8TG9 - chains A and B of the 7 polymer chains in the assembly; structure by electron microscopy, 3.08 A resolution.

Chain A (and B):
Molecule: Atrial natriuretic peptide receptor 1
Source organism: Homo sapiens
Notes: EC 4.6.1.2; fragment: ectodomain; chain B of this document is another copy of the same molecule, construct and numbering; everything in this record applies to it too
UniProtKB: P16066 (ANPRA_HUMAN); residues 1-441 here correspond to UniProt positions 33-473 (UniProt number = residue number + 32)
Chain sequence (469 residues; numbered 1 to 469; the number before each row is that of its first residue):
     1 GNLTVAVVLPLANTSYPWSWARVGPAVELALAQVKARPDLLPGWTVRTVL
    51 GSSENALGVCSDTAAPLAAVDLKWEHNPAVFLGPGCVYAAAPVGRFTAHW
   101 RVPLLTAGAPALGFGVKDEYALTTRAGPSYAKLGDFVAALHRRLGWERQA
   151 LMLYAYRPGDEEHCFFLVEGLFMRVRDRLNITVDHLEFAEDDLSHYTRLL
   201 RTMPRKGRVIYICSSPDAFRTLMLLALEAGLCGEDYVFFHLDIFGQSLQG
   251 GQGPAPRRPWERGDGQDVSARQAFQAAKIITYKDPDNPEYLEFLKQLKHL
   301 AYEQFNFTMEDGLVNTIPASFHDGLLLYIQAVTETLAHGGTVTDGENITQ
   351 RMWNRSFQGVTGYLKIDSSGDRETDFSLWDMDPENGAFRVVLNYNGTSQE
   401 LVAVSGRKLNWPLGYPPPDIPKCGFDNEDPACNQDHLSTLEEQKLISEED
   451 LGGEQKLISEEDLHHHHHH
Not modelled in the structure: 427-469 (chain B: 426-469)
Sequence notes: expression tag (442-469)
Curated features (UniProtKB/Swiss-Prot):
  - binding site (chloride): Ser-53, Gly-85, Cys-86
  - glycosylation (N-linked (GlcNAc...) asparagine): Asn-2, Asn-13, Asn-180, Asn-306, Asn-347, Asn-354, Asn-395
Disulfides: Cys-60/Cys-86, Cys-164/Cys-213
Covalently attached groups: N-acetylglucosamine (NAG) linked to Asn-2, Asn-395; glycan linked to Asn-13
From the paper describing this entry:
  - conformationally variable residues: Pro-42, Gly-43

How chain A and chain B interact:
Contacting residue pairs (10):
  Asp-62(A) / Arg-95(B)  salt bridge
  Thr-63(A) / Arg-95(B)
  Thr-63(A) / Glu-119(B)
  Leu-67(A) / His-99(B)
  Trp-74(A) / Val-70(B)  hydrophobic
  Trp-74(A) / Trp-74(B)  hydrophobic
  Arg-95(A) / Asp-62(B)  salt bridge
  Arg-95(A) / Thr-63(B)  hydrogen bond
  Phe-96(A) / Thr-63(B)
  His-99(A) / Leu-67(B)
Interface residues without a listed pair, chain A (11 interface residues in all): Pro-66, Val-70, Trp-100, Glu-119
Interface residues without a listed pair, chain B (12 interface residues in all): Pro-66, Asp-71, Phe-96, Trp-100

Summary:
11 residues of chain A face 12 of chain B across their interface; the contacts include 1 hydrogen bond and 2
salt bridges. Polar pairs include Asp-62(A)/Arg-95(B) and Arg-95(A)/Thr-63(B). N-acetylglucosamine is
covalently linked to Asn-2(A) and Asn-395(A). From UniProt: 3 chloride-binding residues on chain A. From the
paper: conformational variability at Pro-42(A) and Gly-43(A).
Chain A and chain B are both Atrial natriuretic peptide receptor 1 (Homo sapiens); the structure, Complex of
NPR1 ectodomain with ANP plus an allosteric activating antibody, REGN5381, was determined by electron
microscopy, deposited together with 8TGA.
